Entry 6TDY (electron microscopy, 3.04 A resolution); this record covers chains G and M of the 26 polymer chains in the assembly.

Chain G:
Molecule: ATP synthase subunit gamma
From: Euglena gracilis
Amino-acid sequence (306 residues; each row starts with the number of its first residue):
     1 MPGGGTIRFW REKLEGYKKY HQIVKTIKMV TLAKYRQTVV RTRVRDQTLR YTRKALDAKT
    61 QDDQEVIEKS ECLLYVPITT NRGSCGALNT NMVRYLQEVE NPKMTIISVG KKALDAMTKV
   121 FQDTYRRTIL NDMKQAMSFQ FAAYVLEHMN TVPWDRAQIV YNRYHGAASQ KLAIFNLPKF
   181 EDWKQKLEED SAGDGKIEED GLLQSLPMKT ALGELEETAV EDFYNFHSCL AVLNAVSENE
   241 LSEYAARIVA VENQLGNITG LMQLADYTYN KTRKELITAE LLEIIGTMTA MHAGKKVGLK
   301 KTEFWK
Unresolved in the structure: 1-2, 306

Chain M:
Molecule: oligomycin sensitivity conferring protein (OSCP)
From: Euglena gracilis
Amino-acid sequence (267 residues; each row starts with the number of its first residue; numbers below 1 keep their minus sign (Met-1 is residue -1)):
    -1 MHMRRAVSVF GRCRSLNGLR NYAVPSPKYI EIYQSDFSRN AYPLELLGGS HVDFAKLLYS
    59 FADQVENKKF EVYVEDFKKL DSIIAEKGPF WAEEKIFQSP TFQGLSEGFK FILGWIQSEG
   119 AIDRLENVRL AYKELVNEAR KETTATVIVA KEPSGNDLAE IRKQVEELHK ESPLKDYKLV
   179 LETKVDPSIG GGYILEVCNQ VVNRSAAAAA AETAALAKAS AAQVDWTSLP AAPPRPSPSA
   239 PDTLIRLLGS VVDDLADADK VEQKYGA
Unresolved in the structure: -1 to 21, 265

Interface between chain G and chain M:
Contacting residue pairs (19; chain G residue first):
  Gly298(G) with Ser48(M)
  Leu299(G) with Ser48(M); Asp51(M); Glu117(M)
  Lys300(G) with Trp113(M); Ser116(M), hydrogen bond (side chain-backbone); Glu117(M)
  Lys301(G) with Tyr31(M); Ser33(M), hydrogen bond (side chain-backbone); Trp113(M)
  Thr302(G) with Tyr31(M), hydrogen bond (backbone-side chain)
  Phe304(G) with Phe95(M), hydrophobic; Phe109(M); Gly112(M); Trp113(M); Ser116(M)
  Trp305(G) with Pro23(M), hydrophobic; Ile28(M), hydrophobic; Phe109(M), hydrophobic
Also at the interface, not in a pair above, chain G (9 interface residues in all): Lys296, Glu303
Also at the interface, not in a pair above, chain M (16 interface residues in all): Gln32, Asp34, Phe35, Gly46

Summary:
9 residues of chain G and 16 residues of chain M are in contact; the contacts include 3 hydrogen bonds. Polar
pairs include Lys300(G)-Ser116(M), Lys301(G)-Ser33(M) and Thr302(G)-Tyr31(M).
Here chain G is ATP synthase subunit gamma and chain M is oligomycin sensitivity conferring protein (OSCP),
both from Euglena gracilis. Entry 6TDY (Cryo-EM structure of Euglena gracilis mitochondrial ATP synthase,
OSCP/F1/c-ring in rotational state 1) was determined by electron microscopy together with 6TDU, 6TDV, 6TDW,
6TDX, 6TDZ and 6TE0 from the same study.
